PDB entry 4DR5 | X-ray diffraction, 3.45 A resolution | chains A and P of the 23 polymer chains in the assembly

== Chain A ==
Molecule: 16S rRNA
Organism: Thermus thermophilus
Sequence (1522 nucleotides; numbered 0 to 1544 plus 19 insertion-coded residues; 42 numbers in that range are skipped by the numbering (no residue carries them; nothing is unmodelled there); the number before each row is that of its first residue; a row labelled like 190A-190L holds insertion residues (190A, then the next letters in order); numbering starts at 0):
     0 UUUGUUGGAGAGUUUGAUCCUGGCUCAGGGUGAACGCUGGCGGCGUGCCU
    50 AAGACAUGCAAGUCGUGCGGG
    73 CCGCGGGGUUUU
    88 ACUCCG
    95 UGGUC
   101 AGCGGCGGACGGGUGAGUAACGCGUGGGU
  129A G
   130 ACCUACCCGGAAGAGGGGGACAACCCGGGGAAACUCGGGCUAAUCCCCCA
   180 UGUGGACCCGC
190A-190L CCCUUGGGGUGU
   191 GUCCAAAGGGCUUU
   216 GCCCGCUUCCGGAUGGGCCCGCGUCCCAUCAGCUAGUUGGUGGGGUAAUG
   266 GCCCACCAAGGCGACGACGGGUAGCCGGUCUGAGAGGAUGGCCGGCCACA
   316 GGGGCACUGAGACACGGGCCCCACUCCUACGGGAGGCAGCAGUUAGGAAU
   366 CUUCCGCAAUGGGCGCAAGCCUGACGGAGCGACGCCGCUUGGAGGAAGAA
   416 GCCCUUCGGGGUGUAAACUCCUGAA
   442 CCCGGGACGAAACCCCCGACGA
   474 GGGGACUGACGGUACCGGG
   494 GUAAUAGCGCCGGCCAACUCCGUGCCAGCAGCCGCGGUAAUACGGAGGGC
   544 GCGAGCGUUACCCGGAUUCACUGGGCGUAAAGGGCGUGUAGGCGGCCUGG
   594 GGCGUCCCAUGUGAAAGACCACGGCUCAACCGUGGGGGAGCGUGGGAUAC
   644 GCUCAGGCUAGACGGUGGGAGAGGGUGGUGGAAUUCCCGGAGUAGCGGUG
   694 AAAUGCGCAGAUACCGGGAGGAACGCCGAUGGCGAAGGCAGCCACCUGGU
   744 CCACCCGUGACGCUGAGGCGCGAAAGCGUGGGGAGCAAACCGGAUUAGAU
   794 ACCCGGGUAGUCCACGCCCUAAACGAUGCGCGCUAGGUCUCUGGGUCU
   848 CCUGGGGGCCGAAGCUAACGCGUUAAGCGCGCCGCCUGGGGAGUACGGCC
   898 GCAAGGCUGAAACUCAAAGGAAUUGACGGGGGCCCGCACAAGCGGUGGAG
   948 CAUGUGGUUUAAUUCGAAGXAACGCGAAGAACCUUACCAGGCCUUGACAU
   998 GCUAGG
 1003A G
  1004 AACCCGGGUGAAAGCCUGGGGUGCCCC
1030A-1030D GCGA
  1031 GGGGAGCCCUAGCACAGGUGCUGCAUGGCCGUCGUCAGCUCGUGCCGUGA
  1081 GGUGUUGGGUUAAGUCCCGCAACGAGCGCAACCCCCGCCGUUAGUUGCCA
  1131 GCGGUUCGGCCGGGCACUCUAACGGGACUGCCCGCGAAA
  1171 GCGGGAGGAAGGAGGGGACGACGUCUGGUCAGCAUGGCCCUUACGGCCUG
  1221 GGCGACACACGUGCUACAAUGCCCACUACAAAGCGAUGCCACCCGGCAAC
  1271 GGGGAGCUAAUCGCAAAAAGGUGGGCCCAGUUCGGAUUGGGGUCUGCAAC
  1321 CCGACCCCAUGAAGCCGGAAUCGCUAGUAAUCGCGGAUCAG
 1361A C
  1362 CAUGCCGCGGUGAAUACGUUCCCGGGCCUUGUACACACXGCCXGUXACGC
  1412 CAUGGGAGCGGGCUCUACCCGAAGUCGCCGGG
  1446 AGCCUACGGG
  1459 CAGGCGCCGAGGGUAGGGCCCGUGACUGGGGCGAAGUCGUAACAAGGUAG
  1509 CUGUACCGGAAGGUGCGGCUGGAUCCACUCCUUUCU
Unresolved in the structure: 0-4, 1534-1538
Construct notes: conflict C1534 (A2157 in M26923.1), A1535 (C2158 in M26923.1)
Modified / non-standard residues: PSU (pseudouridine-5'-monophosphate) at position 516, 7MG (7N-methyl-8-hydroguanosine-5'-monophosphate) at position 527, M2G (N2-dimethylguanosine-5'-monophosphate) at position 966, 5MC (5-methylcytidine-5'-monophosphate) at position 967, 2MG (2N-methylguanosine-5'-monophosphate) at position 1207, 5MC (5-methylcytidine-5'-monophosphate) at position 1400, 4OC (4n,o2'-methylcytidine-5'-monophosphate) at position 1402, 5MC (5-methylcytidine-5'-monophosphate) at position 1404, 5MC (5-methylcytidine-5'-monophosphate) at position 1407, UR3 (3-methyluridine-5'-monophoshate) at position 1498, MA6 (6N-dimethyladenosine-5'-monophoshate) at position 1518, MA6 (6N-dimethyladenosine-5'-monophoshate) at position 1519, PSU (pseudouridine-5'-monophosphate) at position 1540, PSU (pseudouridine-5'-monophosphate) at position 1541
Bound ions: Mg2+ site 1 near U5 (its only coordinating residue here); Mg2+ site 2 near G21 (its only coordinating residue here); Mg2+ site 3 near A33 (its only coordinating residue here); Mg2+ site 4: C48, G115; Mg2+ site 5 near A53 (its only coordinating residue here); Mg2+ site 6: C58, A59, U387; Mg2+ site 7: A59, C386, U387; Mg2+ site 8: U62, G105; Mg2+ site 9: G107, G324; Mg2+ site 10: A109, G331; Mg2+ site 11: G117, G289; Mg2+ site 12: C121, G124, U125; 94 more Mg2+ sites not listed
Residues lining bound ligands: streptomycin (SRY): U12, U13, U14, C526, 7MG_527, C912, A913, A914, A915, C1490, G1491

== Chain P ==
Name: 30S ribosomal protein S16
Organism: Thermus thermophilus
Reference sequence: Q5SJH3 (RS16_THET8); residue numbers follow UniProt; this construct covers 1-88
Amino-acid sequence (88 residues; numbered 1 to 88; the number before each row is that of its first residue):
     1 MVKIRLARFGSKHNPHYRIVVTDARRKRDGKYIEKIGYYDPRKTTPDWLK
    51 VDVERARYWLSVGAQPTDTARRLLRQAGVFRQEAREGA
Unresolved in the structure: 85-88

== How chain A and chain P interact ==
Residue-residue contacts - 95 pairs, chain A then chain P:
  C43(A) with Ser11(P), phosphate contact; Lys12(P), salt bridge to the phosphate; His13(P), phosphate contact
  G44(A) with Ser11(P), phosphate contact; Lys12(P), phosphate contact
  C110(A) with Arg25(P), hydrogen bond to the sugar
  G111(A) with Arg25(P), sugar contact
  G112(A) with Lys27(P), salt bridge to the phosphate
  A134(A) with Met1(P), base contact; Arg25(P), base contact
  C135(A) with Met1(P), hydrogen bond to the base
  C136(A) with Met1(P), sugar contact; Gly63(P), hydrogen bond to the sugar; Gln65(P), hydrogen bond to the sugar
  C137(A) with Ser61(P), hydrogen bond to the sugar; Val62(P), sugar contact; Gly63(P), sugar contact
  G227(A) with Val62(P), hydrogen bond to the base
  A228(A) with Val2(P), sugar contact; Trp59(P), phosphate contact; Val62(P), sugar contact
  U229(A) with Asp23(P), hydrogen bond to the sugar; Ile33(P), sugar contact; Trp59(P), phosphate contact
  G230(A) with Asp23(P), sugar contact; Arg25(P), hydrogen bond to the sugar; Lys31(P), salt bridge to the phosphate
  G309(A) with Lys27(P), phosphate contact; Gly30(P), phosphate contact; Lys31(P), phosphate contact
  G310(A) with Arg26(P), salt bridge to the phosphate; Lys27(P), salt bridge to the phosphate; Gly30(P), phosphate contact; Lys31(P), hydrogen bond to the phosphate
  C311(A) with Arg26(P), salt bridge to the phosphate
  A374(A) with Tyr17(P), hydrogen bond to the sugar
  U375(A) with Leu6(P), hydrogen bond to the sugar; Tyr17(P), sugar contact; Arg28(P), hydrogen bond to the base; Thr69(P), hydrogen bond to the phosphate
  G376(A) with Arg5(P), hydrogen bond to the phosphate; Leu6(P), hydrogen bond to the phosphate; Arg28(P), sugar contact; Thr67(P), hydrogen bond to the phosphate
  G377(A) with Lys3(P), salt bridge to the phosphate; Arg5(P), salt bridge to the phosphate; Ala24(P), sugar contact; Thr67(P), phosphate contact
  C390(A) with Arg28(P), hydrogen bond to the phosphate
  G391(A) with Arg8(P), phosphate contact; Arg28(P), salt bridge to the phosphate
  G392(A) with Arg8(P), salt bridge to the phosphate; Lys12(P), phosphate contact; His13(P), salt bridge to the phosphate
  A393(A) with Lys12(P), salt bridge to the phosphate; His13(P), salt bridge to the phosphate
  C449(A) with Arg42(P), base contact
  G450(A) with Pro15(P), sugar contact; Pro41(P), sugar contact; Lys43(P), salt bridge to the phosphate
  A452(A) with Tyr39(P), phosphate contact; Lys43(P), salt bridge to the phosphate; Arg72(P), hydrogen bond to the base
  A453(A) with Asp68(P), hydrogen bond to the sugar; Arg72(P), sugar contact
  C454(A) with Asp68(P), sugar contact
  G462(A) with Gln82(P), hydrogen bond to the base
  A463(A) with Arg75(P), salt bridge to the phosphate; Phe80(P), phosphate contact; Arg81(P), phosphate contact; Gln82(P), hydrogen bond to the sugar; Glu83(P), hydrogen bond to the sugar
  G474(A) with Arg75(P), salt bridge to the phosphate; Arg81(P), salt bridge to the phosphate; Glu83(P), sugar contact
  A607(A) with Lys31(P), base contact
  A608(A) with Arg18(P), hydrogen bond to the sugar; Tyr32(P), sugar contact
  A609(A) with Arg18(P), salt bridge to the phosphate
  G616(A) with Thr45(P), sugar contact
  G617(A) with Thr44(P), sugar contact; Thr45(P), sugar contact
  C623(A) with Ser11(P), sugar contact
  C624(A) with Phe9(P), phosphate contact; Gly10(P), phosphate contact; Ser11(P), sugar contact; Asn14(P), hydrogen bond to the sugar; His16(P), sugar contact
  G625(A) with Phe9(P), phosphate contact; Gly10(P), phosphate contact; His16(P), sugar contact
  U626(A) with Arg18(P), salt bridge to the phosphate; Lys35(P), salt bridge to the phosphate
  G627(A) with Lys35(P), salt bridge to the phosphate; Lys50(P), salt bridge to the phosphate
Interface residues without a listed pair, chain A (48 interface residues in all): G231, A325, G378, A451, G475, C483
Interface residues without a listed pair, chain P (51 interface residues in all): Asp29, Tyr38, Tyr58

== Summary ==
48 residues of chain A and 51 residues of chain P are in contact, with 24 hydrogen bonds and 23 salt bridges.
Among the polar pairs are C135(A)-Met1(P), G227(A)-Val62(P) and U375(A)-Arg28(P). Bound to chain A:
streptomycin. C48(A) and G115(A) coordinate Mg2+ site 4.
Chain A is 16S rRNA and chain P is 30S ribosomal protein S16, both from Thermus thermophilus; the structure,
Crystal structure of the Thermus thermophilus (HB8) 30S ribosomal subunit with codon, crystallographically
disordered cognate transfer ..., was determined by X-ray diffraction together with 4DR1, 4DR2, 4DR3, 4DR4,
4DR6 and 4DR7 from the same study.
